Entry 3SWM (X-ray diffraction, 4.25 A resolution (low resolution: residue-level contacts below are approximate; hydrogen-bond / salt-bridge calls are withheld)); this record covers chains D and F of the 6 polymer chains in the assembly.

== Chain D ==
Molecule: NAC domain-containing protein 19
Organism: Arabidopsis thaliana
Notes: fragment: NAC domain
Reference sequence: Q9C932 (NAC19_ARATH); residue numbers follow UniProt; this construct covers 1-168
Chain sequence (174 residues; each row starts with the number of its first residue; numbers below 1 keep their minus sign (His-5 is residue -5)):
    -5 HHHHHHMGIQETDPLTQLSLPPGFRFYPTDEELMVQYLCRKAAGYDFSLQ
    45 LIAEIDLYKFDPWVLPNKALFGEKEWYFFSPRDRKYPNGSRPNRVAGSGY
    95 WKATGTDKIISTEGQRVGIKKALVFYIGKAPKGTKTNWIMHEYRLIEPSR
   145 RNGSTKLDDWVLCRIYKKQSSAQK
Disordered / not traced: -5 to 7, 78-85, 144-151, 164-168
Construct notes: expression tag (-5 to 0)
Bound ions: gold ion near Cys33 (its only coordinating residue here)

== Chain F ==
Molecule: oligonucleotide reverse
Sequence (26 nucleotides; numbered 1 to 26; the number before each row is that of its first residue):
     1 CCTGTTGCGTGTTCCAACACGCAAGA

== How chain D and chain F interact ==
Contacting residue pairs - 6 pairs, chain D then chain F:
  Pro86(D) - DT12(F)
  Asn87(D) - DT12(F)
  Lys96(D) - DT12(F)
  Ala97(D) - DT13(F)
  Gly99(D) - DC15(F)
  Asp101(D) - DC14(F)
Also at the interface, not in a pair above, chain D (8 interface residues in all): Thr100, Lys115
Also at the interface, not in a pair above, chain F (5 interface residues in all): DG11

== Summary ==
Chain D and chain F form an interface of 8 and 5 residues respectively.
Chain D is NAC domain-containing protein 19 (Arabidopsis thaliana) and chain F is oligonucleotide reverse; the
structure, The NAC domain of ANAC019 in complex with DNA, gold derivative, was determined by X-ray diffraction
together with 3SWP and 4DUL from the same study.
